Entry 4JO3 (X-ray diffraction, 2.60 A resolution); this record covers chains H and P of the 3 polymer chains in the assembly.

# Chain H
Molecule: monoclonal anti-HIV-1 gp120 V3 antibody R20 heavy chain
Organism: Oryctolagus cuniculus
Notes: fragment: Fab; antibody fragment or engineered binder
Amino-acid sequence (227 residues; numbered 2 to 210 plus 18 insertion-coded residues; the number before each row is that of its first residue; a row labelled like 52A-52B holds insertion residues (52A, then the next letters in order)):
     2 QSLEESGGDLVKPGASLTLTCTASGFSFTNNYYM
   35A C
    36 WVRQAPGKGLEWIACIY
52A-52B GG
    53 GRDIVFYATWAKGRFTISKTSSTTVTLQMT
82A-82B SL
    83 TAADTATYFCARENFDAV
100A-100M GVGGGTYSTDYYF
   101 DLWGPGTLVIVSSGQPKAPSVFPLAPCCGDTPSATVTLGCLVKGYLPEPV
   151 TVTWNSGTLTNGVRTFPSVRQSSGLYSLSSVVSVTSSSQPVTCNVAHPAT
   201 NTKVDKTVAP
Disulfide bonds: Cys22-Cys92, Cys35A-Cys50, Cys140-Cys193

# Chain P
Molecule: gp120
Organism: Human immunodeficiency virus 1
Notes: fragment: third variable region (V3) C-terminus
Reference sequence: Q9YY05 (Q9YY05_9HIV1); residues 318-332 here correspond to UniProt positions 48-62 (UniProt number = residue number - 270)
Amino-acid sequence (15 residues; each row starts with the number of its first residue):
   318 TTGEIIGDIRQAHCN
Not modelled in the structure: 318-320, 330-332

# Chain H / chain P interface
Residue-residue contacts (30):
  Asn31(H) with Glu321(P)
  Tyr34(H) with Ile322(P)
  Tyr52(H) with Glu321(P); Ile322(P)
  Gly53(H) with Glu321(P), hydrogen bond (backbone-side chain)
  Arg54(H) with Glu321(P), salt bridge; Ile322(P), hydrogen bond (side chain-backbone)
  Ile56(H) with Ile322(P), hydrophobic; Ile323(P)
  Phe58(H) with Asp325(P); Gln328(P)
  Phe97(H) with Ile322(P), hydrophobic
  Ala99(H) with Ile322(P), hydrophobic
  Val100(H) with Ile326(P), hydrophobic
  Val100B(H) with Ala329(P), hydrophobic
  Thr100F(H) with Glu321(P), hydrogen bond (side chain-backbone); Ile322(P); Ile323(P), hydrogen bond (backbone-backbone)
  Tyr100G(H) with Ile323(P); Gly324(P); Asp325(P); Ile326(P), hydrophobic; Gln328(P); Ala329(P)
  Ser100H(H) with Ile322(P); Gly324(P), hydrogen bond (backbone-backbone); Asp325(P); Ile326(P), hydrogen bond (backbone-backbone)
  Thr100I(H) with Ile326(P)
  Tyr100K(H) with Asp325(P), hydrogen bond
Also at the interface, not in a pair above, chain H (18 interface residues in all): Gly52B, Gly100E

# Summary
18 residues of chain H and 8 residues of chain P are in contact, with 7 hydrogen bonds and 1 salt bridge.
Among the polar pairs are Arg54(H)-Glu321(P), Gly53(H)-Glu321(P) and Arg54(H)-Ile322(P).
Here chain H is monoclonal anti-HIV-1 gp120 V3 antibody R20 heavy chain (Oryctolagus cuniculus) and chain P is
gp120 (Human immunodeficiency virus 1). Entry 4JO3 (Crystal structure of rabbit mAb R20 Fab in complex with V3
C-terminus of HIV-1 Consensus B ...) was determined by X-ray diffraction (same publication as 4JO1 and 4JO2).
